PDB entry 6CV1 | electron microscopy, 2.76 A resolution | chains A and B of the 4 polymer chains in the assembly

Chain A:
Protein: viral protein 1
Source organism: Enterovirus D68
UniProt: A0A0X7Z9B1 (A0A0X7Z9B1_9ENTO); residues 1-297 here correspond to UniProt positions 565-861 (UniProt number = residue number + 564)
Amino-acid sequence (297 residues; numbered 1 to 297; the number before each row is that of its first residue):
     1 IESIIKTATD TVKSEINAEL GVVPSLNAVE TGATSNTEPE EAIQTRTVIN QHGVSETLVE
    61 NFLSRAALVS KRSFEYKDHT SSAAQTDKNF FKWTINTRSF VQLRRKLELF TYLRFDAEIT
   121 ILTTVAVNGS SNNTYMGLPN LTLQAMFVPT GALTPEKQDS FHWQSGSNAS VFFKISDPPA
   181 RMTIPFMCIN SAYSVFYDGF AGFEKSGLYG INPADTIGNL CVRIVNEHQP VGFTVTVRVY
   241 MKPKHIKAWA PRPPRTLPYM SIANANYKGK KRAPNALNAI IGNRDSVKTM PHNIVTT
Disordered / not traced: 129-133, 296-297
Reported in the primary citation:
  - conformationally variable residues (loop rearrangement): Ile217

Chain B:
Protein: viral protein 3
Source organism: Enterovirus D68
UniProt: E9RIT6 (E9RIT6_9ENTO); residues 1-247 here = UniProt positions 1-247
Amino-acid sequence (247 residues; each row starts with the number of its first residue):
     1 GVPTYLLPGS GQFLTTDDHS SAPVLPCFNP TPEMHIPGQV RNMLEVVQVE SMMEINNTES
    61 AVGMERLKVD ISALTDVDQL LFNIPLDIQL DGPLRNTLVG NISRYYTHWS GSLEMTFMFC
   121 GSFMATGKLI LCYTPPGGSC PTTRETAMLG THIVWDFGLQ SSVTLIIPWI SGSHYRMFNN
   181 DAKSTNANVG YVTCFMQTNL IVPSESSDTC SLIGFIAAKD DFSLRLMRDS PDIGQIDHLH
   241 AAEAAYQ

Chain A / chain B interface:
Pairs across the interface (212; chain A residue first):
  Glu2(A) - Arg41(B)  salt bridge
  Ala8(A) - Asp220(B)
  Ala8(A) - Asp221(B)
  Thr9(A) - Asp220(B)  hydrogen bond (side chain-backbone)
  Thr9(A) - Asp221(B)  hydrogen bond (side chain-backbone)
  Ser25(A) - Ser162(B)
  Ser25(A) - Val163(B)
  Ser25(A) - Thr164(B)  hydrogen bond (backbone-backbone)
  Leu26(A) - Gln160(B)
  Leu26(A) - Ser162(B)
  Leu26(A) - Val163(B)  hydrophobic
  Asn27(A) - Gln160(B)
  Asn27(A) - Ser162(B)  hydrogen bond (backbone-backbone)
  Asn27(A) - Thr164(B)  hydrogen bond
  Ala28(A) - Gln160(B)
  Val29(A) - Glu50(B)
  Val29(A) - Thr116(B)
  Val29(A) - Met118(B)  hydrophobic
  Val29(A) - Ser162(B)
  Val29(A) - Phe215(B)  hydrophobic
  Glu30(A) - Met118(B)
  Glu30(A) - Ser161(B)  hydrogen bond
  Ala33(A) - Glu50(B)
  Thr34(A) - Gln48(B)
  Thr34(A) - Val49(B)
  Thr34(A) - Glu50(B)  hydrogen bond (side chain-backbone)
  Thr34(A) - Glu114(B)
  Ser35(A) - Glu50(B)
  Ser35(A) - Glu114(B)
  Ser35(A) - Thr116(B)
  Ser35(A) - Thr164(B)  hydrogen bond
  Ser35(A) - Lys219(B)
  Thr37(A) - Thr164(B)
  Thr37(A) - Ile166(B)
  Thr37(A) - Lys219(B)  hydrogen bond (backbone-side chain)
  Glu38(A) - Ile166(B)
  Pro39(A) - Ile166(B)  hydrophobic
  Ala42(A) - Ile166(B)  hydrophobic
  Ile43(A) - Thr151(B)
  Ile43(A) - Pro168(B)  hydrophobic
  Asn50(A) - Asp221(B)
  His52(A) - Ser110(B)  hydrogen bond
  His52(A) - His174(B)  hydrogen bond
  His52(A) - Tyr175(B)
  His52(A) - Ser223(B)
  Gly53(A) - Ser223(B)
  Val54(A) - Asn42(B)  hydrogen bond (backbone-side chain)
  Val54(A) - Leu44(B)  hydrophobic
  Glu56(A) - Tyr106(B)  hydrogen bond (backbone-side chain)
  Glu56(A) - Arg225(B)
  Glu56(A) - Leu226(B)  hydrogen bond (side chain-backbone)
  Glu56(A) - Met227(B)  hydrogen bond (side chain-backbone)
  Thr57(A) - Asn42(B)  hydrogen bond
  Thr57(A) - Met43(B)  hydrogen bond (backbone-backbone)
  Thr57(A) - Leu44(B)
  Thr57(A) - Tyr106(B)
  Thr57(A) - Leu224(B)
  Leu58(A) - Arg41(B)
  Leu58(A) - Asn42(B)
  Val59(A) - Val40(B)
  Val59(A) - Arg41(B)
  Val59(A) - Asn42(B)
  Val59(A) - Met43(B)  hydrophobic
  Asn61(A) - Met227(B)
  Phe62(A) - Met43(B)  hydrophobic
  Phe62(A) - Tyr105(B)  hydrophobic
  Phe62(A) - Tyr106(B)
  Phe62(A) - Met227(B)
  Arg65(A) - Thr16(B)
  Arg65(A) - Met227(B)  hydrogen bond
  Ala66(A) - Phe13(B)  hydrophobic
  Ala66(A) - Thr15(B)  hydrogen bond (backbone-backbone)
  Ser70(A) - Tyr246(B)  hydrogen bond
  Lys71(A) - Tyr246(B)  hydrogen bond (backbone-side chain)
  Arg72(A) - Tyr246(B)
  Gln85(A) - Gln247(B)
  Lys92(A) - Ala245(B)
  Lys92(A) - Tyr246(B)
  Lys92(A) - Gln247(B)  hydrogen bond (side chain-backbone)
  Trp93(A) - Ala245(B)
  Trp93(A) - Tyr246(B)
  Thr94(A) - Ala245(B)  hydrogen bond (backbone-backbone)
  Arg98(A) - Leu239(B)
  Ser99(A) - Gln235(B)
  Ser99(A) - Leu239(B)
  Phe100(A) - Gln235(B)
  Val101(A) - Ile233(B)
  Val101(A) - Gly234(B)
  Val101(A) - Gln235(B)
  Val101(A) - Leu239(B)  hydrophobic
  Gln102(A) - Asp229(B)
  Gln102(A) - Ser230(B)
  Gln102(A) - Ile233(B)
  Arg104(A) - Leu239(B)
  Arg105(A) - Asn101(B)
  Arg105(A) - Tyr105(B)  hydrogen bond
  Arg105(A) - Ser230(B)
  Arg105(A) - Asp232(B)  salt bridge
  Arg105(A) - Ile233(B)
  Lys106(A) - Tyr105(B)
  Lys106(A) - Met227(B)
  Leu109(A) - Ile102(B)  hydrophobic
  Phe110(A) - Val40(B)  hydrophobic
  Phe110(A) - Met43(B)  hydrophobic
  Arg114(A) - Pro30(B)
  Arg114(A) - Thr31(B)  hydrogen bond (side chain-backbone)
  Arg114(A) - Glu33(B)  salt bridge
  Glu118(A) - His19(B)
  Glu118(A) - Ser21(B)
  Thr120(A) - Phe13(B)
  Ala169(A) - Val24(B)
  Pro178(A) - Gly11(B)
  Arg181(A) - Phe13(B)
  Arg181(A) - Asp17(B)  salt bridge
  Arg181(A) - Ser21(B)
  Met182(A) - Ser21(B)
  Met182(A) - Ala22(B)
  Thr183(A) - Ser21(B)  hydrogen bond
  Thr183(A) - Ala22(B)  hydrogen bond (backbone-backbone)
  Thr183(A) - Pro23(B)
  Thr183(A) - Val24(B)  hydrogen bond (backbone-backbone)
  Ile184(A) - Val24(B)  hydrophobic
  Pro185(A) - Leu25(B)  hydrophobic
  Pro185(A) - Phe28(B)  hydrophobic
  Phe186(A) - Phe28(B)
  Met187(A) - Leu25(B)  hydrophobic
  Cys188(A) - Thr31(B)  hydrogen bond (backbone-side chain)
  Ile189(A) - Thr31(B)
  Asn190(A) - Thr31(B)
  Ser191(A) - Thr31(B)
  Ser191(A) - Pro32(B)  hydrogen bond (side chain-backbone)
  Ser191(A) - Met34(B)
  Ala192(A) - Ile36(B)  hydrophobic
  Tyr240(A) - Phe13(B)  hydrophobic
  Lys242(A) - Asp17(B)  hydrogen bond (side chain-backbone)
  Lys242(A) - Asp18(B)
  Lys247(A) - Glu33(B)
  Lys247(A) - Gln39(B)
  Ala248(A) - Gln39(B)
  Ala248(A) - Val40(B)  hydrogen bond (backbone-backbone)
  Trp249(A) - Ile36(B)  hydrogen bond (side chain-backbone)
  Trp249(A) - Pro37(B)
  Trp249(A) - Gly38(B)
  Trp249(A) - Gln39(B)
  Ala250(A) - Gly38(B)  hydrogen bond (backbone-backbone)
  Pro251(A) - Val40(B)
  Pro251(A) - Val46(B)  hydrophobic
  Pro254(A) - Asn101(B)
  Thr256(A) - Asn96(B)
  Leu257(A) - Ile233(B)
  Tyr259(A) - Leu239(B)
  Met260(A) - Leu239(B)
  Met260(A) - His240(B)  hydrogen bond (backbone-backbone)
  Ser261(A) - His240(B)  hydrogen bond (side chain-backbone)
  Ile262(A) - Leu239(B)  hydrophobic
  Ile262(A) - His240(B)  hydrogen bond (backbone-backbone)
  Ile262(A) - Ala241(B)
  Ile262(A) - Ala242(B)  hydrophobic
  Asn275(A) - Arg95(B)  hydrogen bond
  Asn278(A) - Val62(B)
  Asn278(A) - Gly63(B)  hydrogen bond (backbone-backbone)
  Asn278(A) - Arg66(B)
  Ala279(A) - Arg66(B)
  Ile280(A) - Arg95(B)  hydrogen bond (backbone-side chain)
  Ile280(A) - Asn96(B)
  Ile281(A) - Glu54(B)
  Ile281(A) - Asn57(B)
  Ile281(A) - Arg66(B)  hydrogen bond (backbone-side chain)
  Ile281(A) - Asp91(B)
  Ile281(A) - Gly92(B)
  Ile281(A) - Arg95(B)
  Ile281(A) - Asn96(B)
  Gly282(A) - Asn57(B)
  Gly282(A) - Asp91(B)  hydrogen bond (backbone-side chain)
  Asn283(A) - Asn57(B)
  Asn283(A) - Thr58(B)
  Asn283(A) - Glu59(B)
  Asn283(A) - Arg66(B)  hydrogen bond
  Arg284(A) - Ile55(B)  hydrogen bond (side chain-backbone)
  Arg284(A) - Asn57(B)  hydrogen bond
  Arg284(A) - Thr58(B)
  Arg284(A) - Asn83(B)  hydrogen bond (side chain-backbone)
  Arg284(A) - Pro85(B)
  Ser286(A) - Thr58(B)
  Val287(A) - Ile55(B)
  Val287(A) - Asn56(B)
  Val287(A) - Thr58(B)
  Val287(A) - Leu81(B)
  Val287(A) - Phe82(B)
  Val287(A) - Asn83(B)  hydrogen bond (backbone-backbone)
  Lys288(A) - Leu80(B)  hydrogen bond (side chain-backbone)
  Lys288(A) - Leu81(B)
  Lys288(A) - Asn83(B)
  Thr289(A) - Asn83(B)
  Met290(A) - Asn83(B)
  Met290(A) - Ile84(B)
  Met290(A) - Pro85(B)  hydrophobic
  Met290(A) - Cys140(B)  hydrophobic
  Met290(A) - Tyr191(B)  hydrophobic
  Pro291(A) - Pro85(B)
  His292(A) - Asp87(B)
  His292(A) - Leu90(B)
  His292(A) - Ala182(B)
  His292(A) - Tyr191(B)
  Asn293(A) - Ser139(B)
  Asn293(A) - Cys140(B)  hydrogen bond (side chain-backbone)
  Asn293(A) - Lys183(B)
  Asn293(A) - Tyr191(B)
  Ile294(A) - Gly138(B)
  Ile294(A) - Ser139(B)
  Ile294(A) - Lys183(B)
  Ile294(A) - Tyr191(B)  hydrogen bond (backbone-side chain)
Interface residues without a listed pair, chain A (103 interface residues in all): Thr11, Asn36, Phe91, Tyr112, Pro179, Lys244, Pro258, Pro274, Asp285
Interface residues without a listed pair, chain B (108 interface residues in all): Leu14, Ala61, Pro93, Ser112, Gly137, Ile153, Trp155, Asn188, Ala217, Phe222

Summary:
The interface between chain A and chain B involves 103 residues on one side and 108 on the other, with 50
hydrogen bonds and 4 salt bridges. Polar pairs include Glu2(A)-Arg41(B), Arg105(A)-Asp232(B) and
Arg114(A)-Glu33(B). The paper reports conformational variability at Ile217(A).
Here chain A is viral protein 1 and chain B is viral protein 3, both from Enterovirus D68. Entry 6CV1 (CryoEM
structure of human enterovirus D68 full particle (after incubation with heparin-derived hexasaccharide)) was
determined by electron microscopy (same publication as 6CV2, 6CV3, 6CV4, 6CV5 and 6CVB).
